PDB entry 5XM6 | X-ray diffraction, 2.50 A resolution | chains A and C of the 3 polymer chains in the assembly

# Chain A (and C)
Name: Epoxide hydrolase
From: Vigna radiata
Notes: EC 3.3.2.-; chain C of this document is another copy of the same molecule, construct and numbering; everything in this record applies to it too
Reference sequence: A0A0G3F3K2 (A0A0G3F3K2_VIGRA); residues 1-318 here = UniProt positions 1-318
Sequence (352 residues; row label = number of the first residue in the row; numbers below 1 keep their minus sign (Met-33 is residue -33)):
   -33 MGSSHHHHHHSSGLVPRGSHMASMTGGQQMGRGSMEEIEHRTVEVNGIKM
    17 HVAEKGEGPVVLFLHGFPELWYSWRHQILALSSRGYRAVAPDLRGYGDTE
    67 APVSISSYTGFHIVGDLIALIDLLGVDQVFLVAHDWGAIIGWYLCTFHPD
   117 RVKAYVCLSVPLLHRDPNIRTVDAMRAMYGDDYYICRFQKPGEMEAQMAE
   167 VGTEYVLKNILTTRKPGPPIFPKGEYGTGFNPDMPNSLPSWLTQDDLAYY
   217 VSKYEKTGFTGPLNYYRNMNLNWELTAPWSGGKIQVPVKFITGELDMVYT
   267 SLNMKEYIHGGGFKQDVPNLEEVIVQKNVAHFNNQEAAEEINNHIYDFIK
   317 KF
Not modelled in the structure: -33 to 0
Construct notes: expression tag (-33 to 0); engineered mutation Glu3 (Gly in A0A0G3F3K2), Ile4 (Val in A0A0G3F3K2), His114 (Arg in A0A0G3F3K2)

# Interface between chain A and chain C
Residue-residue contacts (5; chain A residue first):
  Ala143(A) with Arg50(C), hydrogen bond (backbone-side chain); Tyr312(C)
  Met144(A) with Arg50(C)
  Gly146(A) with Ser49(C)
  Lys189(A) with Glu23(C), salt bridge
Other interface residues (no listed pair), chain A (5 interface residues in all): Tyr145

# Overview
5 residues of chain A and 4 residues of chain C are in contact, with 1 hydrogen bond and 1 salt bridge. Polar
pairs include Lys189(A)-Glu23(C) and Ala143(A)-Arg50(C).
Chain A and chain C are both Epoxide hydrolase (Vigna radiata); the structure, the overall structure of VrEH2,
was determined by X-ray diffraction (same publication as 5Y6Y and 5YB5).
